Entry 5HGG (X-ray diffraction, 1.97 A resolution); this record covers chains A and S of the 4 polymer chains in the assembly.

Chain A:
Protein: Urokinase-type plasminogen activator
Source organism: Homo sapiens
Notes: EC 3.4.21.73
Reference sequence: P00749 (UROK_HUMAN); the construct lacks a stretch of the UniProt sequence and is renumbered around it, so the offset changes along the chain: 16-37 = UniProt 179-200; 38-60 = UniProt 205-227; 63-97 = UniProt 234-268; 98-110 = UniProt 271-283; 5 more segments
Sequence (246 residues; each row starts with the number of its first residue; note: 1 number in that range is skipped by the numbering (no residue carries it; nothing is unmodelled there); a row labelled like 37A-37D holds insertion residues (37A, then the next letters in order)):
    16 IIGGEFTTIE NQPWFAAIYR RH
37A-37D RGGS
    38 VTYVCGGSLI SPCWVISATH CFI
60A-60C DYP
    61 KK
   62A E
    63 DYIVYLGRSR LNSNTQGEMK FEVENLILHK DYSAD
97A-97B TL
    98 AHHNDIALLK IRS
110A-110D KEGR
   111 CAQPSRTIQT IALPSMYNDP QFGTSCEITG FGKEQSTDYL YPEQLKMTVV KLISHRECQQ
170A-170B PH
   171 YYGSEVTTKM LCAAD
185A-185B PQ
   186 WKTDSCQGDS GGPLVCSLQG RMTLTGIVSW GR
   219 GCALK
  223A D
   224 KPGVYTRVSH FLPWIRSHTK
Differences from the reference sequence: engineered mutation Ala122 (Cys299 in P00749), Gln145 (Asn322 in P00749)
Swiss-Prot annotation at these positions:
  - active site (Charge relay system): His57, Asp102, Ser195
  - modified residue: Ser146 (Phosphoserine)
Disulfide bonds: Cys42-Cys58, Cys50-Cys111, Cys136-Cys201, Cys168-Cys182, Cys191-Cys220
What the authors report for this chain:
  - specificity-determining residues: Arg35, His37, Ser37D (by similarity / conservation)
  - catalytic residues: His57, Asp102, Ser195
  - mutagenesis - S195A: abolished catalytic activity
  - mutagenesis - S195A (10-fold): increased binding to Camelid Derived Antibody Fragment, Nb4 (chain S)

Chain S:
Protein: Camelid Derived Antibody Fragment, Nb4
Source organism: Vicugna pacos
Notes: antibody fragment or engineered binder
Sequence (128 residues; numbered 1 to 128; the number before each row is that of its first residue):
     1 QVQLQESGGG LVQAGGSLRL SCAASGFTLD SYAIGWFRQA PGKEREGVSC ISASGGSTNY
    61 ADSVKGRFTI SRDNAKNTVY LQMNSLKSED TAVYYCAADH PGLCTSESGR RRYLEVWGQG
   121 TQVTVSSA
Disulfide bonds: Cys22-Cys96, Cys50-Cys104
Residues lining bound ligands:
  - TWN ((3S)-3-[(2S,3S,4R)-3,4-dimethyltetrahydrofuran-2-yl]butyl laurate), molecule 1: Phe37, Arg45, Gly47, Val48, Ser49, Cys50, Asn59, Tyr60, Ala61, His100, Pro101, Gly102, Leu103, Glu115, Trp117
  - TWN, molecule 2: Arg45, Tyr95, Trp117
What the authors report for this chain:
  - contacts within the chain: Asp99-Arg111 (salt bridge), Arg111-Tyr113 (cation-pi contact), Gly109-Tyr113, Ser106-Tyr113 (hydrogen bond)
  - mutagenesis - D99A (>4000-fold): decreased binding to Urokinase-type plasminogen activator (chain A)
  - mutagenesis - D99A: decreased binding to uPA S195A
  - mutagenesis - R110A, R111A: abolished binding to p-aminobenzamidine

How chain A and chain S interact:
Residue-residue contacts - 16 pairs, chain A then chain S:
  Gln145(A) - Gln119(S)
  Ser146(A) - Gln119(S)  hydrogen bond (side chain-backbone)
  Thr147(A) - Tyr95(S)
  Thr147(A) - Gly118(S)  hydrogen bond (side chain-backbone)
  Tyr149(A) - Trp117(S)
  His170B(A) - Leu11(S)
  His170B(A) - Thr124(S)
  Arg217(A) - Gln39(S)  hydrogen bond
  Arg217(A) - Ala40(S)
  Arg217(A) - Pro41(S)
  Arg217(A) - Val93(S)
  Leu222(A) - Val93(S)  hydrophobic
  Leu222(A) - Gly120(S)
  Lys223(A) - Gly9(S)
  Lys223(A) - Gln122(S)
  Lys224(A) - Gln122(S)
Also at the interface, not in a pair above, chain S (16 interface residues in all): Gly10, Glu115, Thr121
Interface features reported in the paper:
  - hot spots on chain A (mutagenesis) - R35A, K143A: decreased binding to Camelid Derived Antibody Fragment, Nb4 (chain S)
  - hot spots on chain S (mutagenesis) - S108A: decreased binding to Urokinase-type plasminogen activator (chain A)

In short:
9 residues of chain A and 16 residues of chain S are in contact; the contacts include 3 hydrogen bonds. Among
the polar pairs are Ser146(A)-Gln119(S), Thr147(A)-Gly118(S) and Arg217(A)-Gln39(S). From the paper: catalytic
residues His57(A), Asp102(A) and Ser195(A); D99A and S108A of chain S reduce binding to Urokinase-type
plasminogen activator (chain A); 7 substitutions were tested in all.
Chain A is Urokinase-type plasminogen activator (Homo sapiens) and chain S is Camelid Derived Antibody
Fragment, Nb4 (Vicugna pacos); the structure, Crystal structure of uPA in complex with a camelid-derived
antibody fragment, was determined by X-ray diffraction (same publication as 5HDO).
